2AA1 - chains A and C of the 4 polymer chains in the assembly; structure by X-ray diffraction, 1.80 A resolution.

[Chain A (and C)]
Molecule: Hemoglobin alpha-1 chain
Source organism: Trematomus newnesi
Notes: chain C of this document is another copy of the same molecule, construct and numbering; everything in this record applies to it too
UniProt: P45718 (HBA1_TRENE); numbering as in UniProt (aligned over 1-142)
Sequence (143 residues; each row starts with the number of its first residue; numbering starts at 0):
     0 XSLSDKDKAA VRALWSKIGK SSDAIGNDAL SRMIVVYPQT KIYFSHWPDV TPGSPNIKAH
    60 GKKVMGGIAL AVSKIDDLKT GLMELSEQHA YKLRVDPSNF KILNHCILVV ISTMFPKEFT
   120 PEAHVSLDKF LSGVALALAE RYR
Modified / non-standard residues: ACE (acetyl group) at position 0
Ion coordination: heme Fe near His-88 (its only coordinating residue here)
Small-molecule neighbours: heme (HEM): Met-32, Thr-39, Tyr-42, Phe-43, His-45, Trp-46, His-59, Lys-62, Val-63, Gly-66, Ile-67, Leu-84, Gln-87, His-88, Leu-92, Val-94, Asn-98, Phe-99, Leu-102, Asn-103, Ile-106, Leu-137
Swiss-Prot annotation at these positions:
  - binding site (O2): His-59
  - binding site (heme b): His-88
  - modified residue: Ser-1 (N-acetylserine)

[How chain A and chain C interact]
Pairs across the interface - 12 pairs, chain A then chain C:
  ACE_0(A) / Leu-135(C)
  Ser-1(A) / Glu-139(C)  hydrogen bond
  Lys-78(A) / Ser-1(C)
  Val-124(A) / Arg-142(C)
  Asp-127(A) / Arg-142(C)  salt bridge
  Lys-128(A) / Arg-142(C)  hydrogen bond (side chain-backbone)
  Leu-135(A) / Leu-135(C)  hydrophobic
  Glu-139(A) / ACE_0(C)
  Glu-139(A) / Ser-1(C)  hydrogen bond
  Arg-142(A) / Val-124(C)
  Arg-142(A) / Asp-127(C)  salt bridge
  Arg-142(A) / Lys-128(C)  hydrogen bond (backbone-side chain)
Other interface residues (no listed pair), chain A (10 interface residues in all): Ser-131
Other interface residues (no listed pair), chain C (10 interface residues in all): Lys-78, Ser-131

[Summary]
Chain A and chain C each contribute 10 residues to their interface; the contacts include 4 hydrogen bonds and
2 salt bridges. Polar pairs include Asp-127(A)/Arg-142(C), Ser-1(A)/Glu-139(C) and Lys-128(A)/Arg-142(C).
Ligands of chain A: heme.
Chain A and chain C are both Hemoglobin alpha-1 chain (Trematomus newnesi); the structure, Crystal structure
of the cathodic hemoglobin isolated from the Antarctic fish Trematomus Newnesi, was determined by X-ray
diffraction.
